PDB entry 7EZV | electron microscopy, 3.30 A resolution | chains M and N of the 5 polymer chains in the assembly

[Chain M]
Molecule: 836H
From: Homo sapiens
Amino-acid sequence (253 residues; numbered -18 to 234; the number before each row is that of its first residue; numbers below 1 keep their minus sign (Met-18 is residue -18)):
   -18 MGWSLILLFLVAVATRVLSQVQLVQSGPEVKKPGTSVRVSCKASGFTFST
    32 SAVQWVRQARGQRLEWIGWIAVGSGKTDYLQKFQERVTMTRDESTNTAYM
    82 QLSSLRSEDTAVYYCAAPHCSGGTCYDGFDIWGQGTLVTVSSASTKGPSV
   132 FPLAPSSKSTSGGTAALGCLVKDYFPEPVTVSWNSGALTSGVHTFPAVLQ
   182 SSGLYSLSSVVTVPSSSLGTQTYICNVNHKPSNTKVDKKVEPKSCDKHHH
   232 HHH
Unresolved in the structure: -18 to 1, 122-234
Disulfide bonds: Cys22-Cys96, Cys101-Cys106

[Chain N]
Molecule: 836L
From: Homo sapiens
Amino-acid sequence (234 residues; each row starts with the number of its first residue; numbers below 1 keep their minus sign (Met-18 is residue -18)):
   -18 MGWSCIILFLVATATGVHSEIVLTQSPGTLSLSPGERATLSCRASQSVRS
    32 GYFAWYQQRPGRAPRLLIYGASSRATAIPDRFSGSGSGTDFTLTINRLEP
    82 EDFAVYYCQQYGTSPWTFGQGTKVEIKRTVAAPSVFIFPPSDEQLKSGTA
   132 SVVCLLNNFYPREAKVQWKVDNALQSGNSQESVTEQDSKDSTYSLSSTLT
   182 LSKADYEKHKVYACEVTHQGLSSPVTKSFNRGEC
Unresolved in the structure: -18 to 1, 109-215
Disulfide bonds: Cys23-Cys89

[Chain M / chain N interface]
Pairs across the interface (28; chain M residue first):
  Gln35(M) with Gln90(N), hydrogen bond; Trp97(N)
  Val37(M) with Phe99(N), hydrophobic
  Gln39(M) with Gln39(N), hydrogen bond; Tyr88(N)
  Gln43(M) with Tyr88(N)
  Arg44(M) with Tyr88(N)
  Leu45(M) with Gln39(N); Tyr88(N); Phe99(N), hydrophobic
  Trp47(M) with Pro96(N), hydrophobic; Trp97(N)
  Trp50(M) with Trp97(N), hydrophobic
  Leu61(M) with Pro96(N), hydrophobic
  Tyr95(M) with Ala44(N), hydrophobic
  Tyr107(M) with Tyr50(N); Thr57(N)
  Asp108(M) with Tyr50(N), hydrogen bond (backbone-side chain)
  Gly109(M) with Leu47(N); Tyr50(N); Tyr92(N)
  Phe110(M) with Tyr37(N); Leu47(N); Tyr92(N); Trp97(N), hydrophobic
  Asp111(M) with Leu47(N)
  Trp113(M) with Tyr37(N), hydrophobic; Pro45(N), hydrophobic
Also at the interface, not in a pair above, chain M (19 interface residues in all): Glu46, His100, Gly114
Also at the interface, not in a pair above, chain N (17 interface residues in all): Arg55, Ala56, Gln101, Gly102

[Overview]
The interface between chain M and chain N involves 19 residues on one side and 17 on the other; the contacts
include 3 hydrogen bonds. Among the polar pairs are Gln35(M)-Gln90(N), Gln39(M)-Gln39(N) and
Asp108(M)-Tyr50(N).
Chain M is 836H and chain N is 836L, both from Homo sapiens; the structure, local CryoEM structure of the
SARS-CoV-2 S6PV2 in complex with BD-812 Fab and BD-836 Fab, was determined by electron microscopy (same
publication as 7EY0 and 7EYA).
